PDB entry 2VBL | X-ray diffraction, 1.80 A resolution | chains B and S of the 6 polymer chains in the assembly

[Chain B]
Protein: DNA endonuclease I-crei
From: Chlamydomonas reinhardtii
Notes: EC 3.1.-.-
UniProtKB: P05725 (DNE1_CHLRE); residue numbers follow UniProt; this construct covers 1-153
Chain sequence (153 residues; row label = number of the first residue in the row):
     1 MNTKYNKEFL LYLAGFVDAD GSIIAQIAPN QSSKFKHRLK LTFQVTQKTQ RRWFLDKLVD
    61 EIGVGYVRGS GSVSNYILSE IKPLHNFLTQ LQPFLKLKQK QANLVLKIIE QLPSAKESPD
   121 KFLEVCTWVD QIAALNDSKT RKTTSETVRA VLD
Unresolved in the structure: 1
Differences from the reference sequence: conflict Ala-19 (Gly in P05725), Ala-28 (Lys in P05725), Ser-33 (Tyr in P05725), Arg-38 (Gln in P05725), Lys-40 (Ser in P05725), Thr-42 (Ala in P05725), Gly-69 (Asp in P05725), Ser-70 (Arg in P05725), Asn-75 (Asp in P05725), Glu-110 (Trp in P05725), Gln-111 (Arg in P05725)
Ion coordination: Mg2+ site 1: Ala-19 (shared with 1 residue of chain A; 1 residue of chain C; DA15(S) of chain S); Mg2+ site 2: Asp-20 (shared with 1 residue of chain A; 1 residue of chain E; 1 residue of chain T)
Curated features (UniProtKB/Swiss-Prot):
  - region (Interaction with DNA): Gln-44 to Gln-47, Ser-138 to Thr-143
  - binding site (Mg(2+)): Asp-20
  - mutagenesis: Asp-20 (D20A/L/N: Loss of catalytic activity. Reduced affinity for DNA), Gln-26 (Q26A/C: Alters the specificity of the endonuclease), Gln-44 (Q44A/C/T/V/W: Alters the specificity of the endonuclease), Gln-47 (Q47A/E/M: Loss of catalytic activity; Q47N: Strongly reduced affinity for DNA. No effect on catalytic activity), Arg-68 (R68A: Loss of activity), Lys-98 (K98A: Strongly reduced affinity for DNA. Increased catalytic activity; K98R: Strongly reduced affinity for DNA. No effect on catalytic activity), Ser-138 (S138A: Reduced affinity for DNA. No effect on catalytic activity. Reduced cleavage; when associated with M-139), Lys-139 (K139M: Reduced affinity for DNA. No effect on catalytic activity. Reduced cleavage; when associated with A-138), Lys-142 (K142G: Reduced affinity for DNA. No effect on catalytic activity. Reduced cleavage; when associated with G-143), Thr-143 (T143G: Reduced affinity for DNA. No effect on catalytic activity. Reduced cleavage; when associated with G-142)

[Chain S]
Molecule: 10-nt DNA strand
Sequence (10 nucleotides; row label = number of the first residue in the row):
    15 AAAAGGCAGA
Ion coordination: Mg2+ site 1: DA15 (shared with 1 residue of chain A; Asp-20(B) of chain B; 1 residue of chain C; 1 residue of chain E; 1 residue of chain T)

[Chain B / chain S interface]
Pairs across the interface - 31 pairs, chain B then chain S:
  Ala-19(B) / DA15(S)  phosphate contact
  Asp-20(B) / DA15(S)  phosphate contact
  Gly-21(B) / DA15(S)  sugar contact
  Gly-21(B) / DA16(S)  phosphate contact
  Ser-22(B) / DA15(S)  sugar contact
  Ser-22(B) / DA16(S)  hydrogen bond to the phosphate
  Ile-24(B) / DA16(S)  base contact
  Ile-24(B) / DA17(S)  phosphate contact
  Gln-26(B) / DA17(S)  sugar contact
  Gln-26(B) / DA18(S)  hydrogen bond to the base
  Arg-38(B) / DG20(S)  base contact
  Arg-38(B) / DC21(S)  base contact
  Lys-40(B) / DG19(S)  hydrogen bond to the base
  Lys-40(B) / DG20(S)  hydrogen bond to the base
  Gln-44(B) / DA15(S)  base contact
  Gln-44(B) / DA16(S)  hydrogen bond to the base
  Thr-46(B) / DA15(S)  base contact
  Lys-98(B) / DA16(S)  salt bridge to the phosphate
  Ala-133(B) / DA17(S)  phosphate contact
  Asn-136(B) / DA16(S)  phosphate contact
  Asn-136(B) / DA17(S)  hydrogen bond to the phosphate
  Asp-137(B) / DA16(S)  hydrogen bond to the phosphate
  Ser-138(B) / DA16(S)  phosphate contact
  Ser-138(B) / DA17(S)  hydrogen bond to the phosphate
  Thr-140(B) / DA17(S)  sugar contact
  Thr-140(B) / DA18(S)  sugar contact
  Arg-141(B) / DA17(S)  phosphate contact
  Arg-141(B) / DA18(S)  phosphate contact
  Lys-142(B) / DA18(S)  hydrogen bond to the phosphate
  Lys-142(B) / DG19(S)  salt bridge to the phosphate
  Thr-143(B) / DA18(S)  hydrogen bond to the phosphate
Interface residues without a listed pair, chain B (23 interface residues in all): Ile-23, Ala-25, Ile-27, Pro-29

[Overview]
Chain B and chain S form an interface of 23 and 7 residues respectively; the contacts include 10 hydrogen
bonds and 2 salt bridges. Polar contacts include Gln-26(B)/DA18(S), Lys-40(B)/DG19(S) and Lys-40(B)/DG20(S).
UniProt lists Mg2+-binding residue Asp-20(B) and 10 mutagenesis sites on chain B.
Chain B is DNA endonuclease I-crei (Chlamydomonas reinhardtii) and chain S is a 10-nt DNA strand; the
structure, Molecular basis of human XPC gene recognition and cleavage by engineered homing endonuclease
heterodimers, was determined by X-ray diffraction together with 2VBJ, 2VBN and 2VBO from the same study.
